8SKO - chain A; structure by X-ray diffraction, 1.30 A resolution.

Chain A:
Molecule: Metallo-beta-lactamase type 2
From: Klebsiella pneumoniae
Notes: EC 3.5.2.6
UniProt: C7C422 (BLAN1_KLEPN); numbering as in UniProt (aligned over 42-270)
Chain sequence (230 residues; row label = number of the first residue in the row):
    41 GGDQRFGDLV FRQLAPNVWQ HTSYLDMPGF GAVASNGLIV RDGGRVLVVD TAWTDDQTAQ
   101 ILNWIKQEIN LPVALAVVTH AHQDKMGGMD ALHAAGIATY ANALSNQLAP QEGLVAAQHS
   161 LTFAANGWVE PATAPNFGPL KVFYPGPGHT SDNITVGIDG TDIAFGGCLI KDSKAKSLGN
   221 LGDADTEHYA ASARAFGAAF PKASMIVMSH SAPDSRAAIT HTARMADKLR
Sequence notes: expression tag (41); engineered mutation Leu154 (Met in C7C422)
Metal / ion sites: Zn2+ site 1: His120, His122, His189 (together with L-captopril); Zn2+ site 2: Asp124, Cys208, His250 (together with L-captopril)
Small-molecule neighbours: L-captopril (X8Z): Met67, Phe70, Val73, Trp93, His120, His122, Asp124, His189, Cys208, Gly219, Asn220, His250
Reported in the primary citation:
  - binding site for L-captopril: Phe70, Asn220
  - binding site for L-captopril: Val73, Ala74 (from molecular simulation)

Summary:
Chain A binds L-captopril. The Zn2+ site 1 is built by His120, His122 and His189. Asp124, Cys208 and His250
coordinate Zn2+ site 2. The paper reports a binding site for L-captopril at Phe70, Asn220 and Val73 among
others.
Chain A is Metallo-beta-lactamase type 2 (Klebsiella pneumoniae); the structure, X-ray structure of the NDM-4
beta-lactamase from Klebsiella pneumonia with L-Captopril bound, was determined by X-ray diffraction,
deposited together with 8SK2 and 8SKP.
